Entry 7XJD (X-ray diffraction, 1.33 A resolution); this record covers chain A.

Chain A:
Name: Bacteriorhodopsin
Source organism: Halobacterium salinarum NRC-1
UniProt: P02945 (BACR_HALSA); residues 5-234 here correspond to UniProt positions 18-247 (UniProt number = residue number + 13)
Sequence (230 residues; row label = number of the first residue in the row):
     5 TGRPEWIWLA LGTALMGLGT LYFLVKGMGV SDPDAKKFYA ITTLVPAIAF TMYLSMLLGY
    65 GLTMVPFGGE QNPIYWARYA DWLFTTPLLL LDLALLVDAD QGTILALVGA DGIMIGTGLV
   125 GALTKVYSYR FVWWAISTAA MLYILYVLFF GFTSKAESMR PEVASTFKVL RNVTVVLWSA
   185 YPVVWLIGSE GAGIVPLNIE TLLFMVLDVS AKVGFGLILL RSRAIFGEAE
Covalent attachments: retinal (RET) linked to K216
Residues lining bound ligands:
  - 2,3-di-phytanyl-glycerol (L2P), molecule 1: T5, W10, A14, T17, A18, G21, L22, L25, F54, L58, L61, L62, Y133, V136, A139, I140, A143
  - 2,3-di-phytanyl-glycerol (L2P), molecule 2: L19, L22, G23, Y26, V213, S214, V217, G218, L221, R225
  - 2,3-di-phytanyl-glycerol (L2P), molecule 3: G21, T24, L25, L28, G31, M32, K40, Y43, A44, T47, L48, A51, F54, G106, A110, A114, I117, I140, A143, A144, L146, Y147, Y150
  - 2,3-di-phytanyl-glycerol (L2P), molecule 4: L22, L25, Y26, V29
  - 2,3-di-phytanyl-glycerol (L2P), molecule 5: L48, I52, T55, M56, Y64, W80, Y83, A84, L87, F88, L92, L109, G113, G116, I117, I119, G120, T121, L123, V124, L127
  - 2,3-di-phytanyl-glycerol (L2P), molecule 6: L87, F88, P91, L92, L95, I108, L109, V112
  - 2,3-di-phytanyl-glycerol (L2P), molecule 7: Y131, F135, W138, L190, A196
  - 2,3-di-phytanyl-glycerol (L2P), molecule 8: S132, F135, V136, A139
  - 2,3-di-phytanyl-glycerol (L2P), molecule 9: A139, T142, A143, L146
  - 2,3-di-phytanyl-glycerol (L2P), molecule 10: F153, K172, N176, V179, V180, S183, A184, V187
  - 2,3-di-phytanyl-glycerol (L2P), molecule 11: N176, V177, V180, L181
  - 2,3-di-phytanyl-glycerol (L2P), molecule 12: A184, V187, V188, I191, I198, V199, P200, I203, L207, V210, L211
  - retinal (RET): Y83, W86, T89, T90, L93, M118, I119, G122, W138, S141, T142, M145, W182, Y185, P186, W189, D212, A215
  - 2,10,23-trimethyl-tetracosane (SQU): I11, A14, L15, A18, L19, L22
Swiss-Prot annotation at these positions:
  - site: D85 (Primary proton acceptor)
  - modified residue: K216 (N6-(retinylidene)lysine)
Reported in the primary citation:
  - contacts within the chain: D85-T89 (hydrogen bond), T90-D115 (hydrogen bond)
  - binding site for retinal: K216

Overview:
Ligands of chain A: 12 copies of 2,3-di-phytanyl-glycerol and 2,10,23-trimethyl-tetracosane. Retinal is
covalently linked to K216. From the paper: a binding site for retinal at K216; contacts within the chain
involving D85, T89 and D115 among others.
Chain A is Bacteriorhodopsin (Halobacterium salinarum NRC-1); the structure, Crystal structure of
bacteriorhodopsin in the ground state by red laser irradiation, was determined by X-ray diffraction, deposited
together with 7XJC and 7XJE.
